7UIH - chains E and F of the 5 polymer chains in the assembly; structure by electron microscopy, 3.10 A resolution.

[Chain E]
Protein: Fab 8 LC CDRs
Source organism: Homo sapiens
Notes: antibody fragment or engineered binder
Amino-acid sequence (217 residues; each row starts with the number of its first residue):
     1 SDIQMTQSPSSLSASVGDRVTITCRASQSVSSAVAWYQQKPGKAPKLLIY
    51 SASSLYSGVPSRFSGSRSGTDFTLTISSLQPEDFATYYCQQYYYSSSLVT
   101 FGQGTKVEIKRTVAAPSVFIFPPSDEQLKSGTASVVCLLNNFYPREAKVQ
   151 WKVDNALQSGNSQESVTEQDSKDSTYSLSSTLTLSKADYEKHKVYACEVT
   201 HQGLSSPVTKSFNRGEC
Not modelled in the structure: 1-28, 35-49, 55-91, 99-217

[Chain F]
Protein: Fab 8 HC CDRs
Source organism: Homo sapiens
Notes: antibody fragment or engineered binder
Amino-acid sequence (229 residues; row label = number of the first residue in the row):
     1 EISEVQLVESGGGLVQPGGSLRLSCAASGFNFSSYSMHWVRQAPGKGLEW
    51 VAYIYPYSSYTYYADSVKGRFTISADTSKNTAYLQMNSLRAEDTAVYYCA
   101 RKYQWRGALDYWGQGTLVTVSSASTKGPSVFPLAPSSKSTSGGTAALGCL
   151 VKDYFPEPVTVSWNSGALTSGVHTFPAVLQSSGLYSLSSVVTVPSSSLGT
   201 QTYICNVNHKPSNTKVDKKVEPKSCDKTH
Not modelled in the structure: 1-32, 39-52, 63-101, 109-229

[Interface between chain E and chain F]
Pairs across the interface (14; chain E residue first):
  Ala-33(E) / Gly-107(F)
  Tyr-50(E) / Tyr-103(F)
  Tyr-50(E) / Arg-106(F)
  Tyr-50(E) / Ala-108(F)  hydrophobic
  Tyr-92(E) / His-38(F)  hydrogen bond
  Tyr-92(E) / Lys-102(F)
  Tyr-92(E) / Gly-107(F)
  Tyr-94(E) / Trp-105(F)
  Tyr-94(E) / Gly-107(F)
  Ser-96(E) / Tyr-60(F)  hydrogen bond (backbone-side chain)
  Ser-96(E) / Tyr-62(F)  hydrogen bond
  Ser-97(E) / His-38(F)
  Ser-97(E) / Tyr-53(F)
  Ser-97(E) / Tyr-60(F)  hydrogen bond
Other interface residues (no listed pair), chain E (8 interface residues in all): Ser-95, Leu-98

[Overview]
Chain E and chain F form an interface of 8 and 10 residues respectively, with 4 hydrogen bonds. Among the
polar pairs are Tyr-92(E)/His-38(F), Ser-96(E)/Tyr-60(F) and Ser-96(E)/Tyr-62(F).
Chain E is Fab 8 LC CDRs and chain F is Fab 8 HC CDRs, both from Homo sapiens; the structure, PSMD2 Structure,
was determined by electron microscopy (same publication as 7UJD).
